Entry 7JK2 (electron microscopy, 3.20 A resolution); this record covers chains C and E of the 9 polymer chains in the assembly.

Chain C:
Protein: Origin recognition complex subunit 3
Organism: Drosophila melanogaster
UniProt: Q7K2L1 (Q7K2L1_DROME); residue numbers follow UniProt; this construct covers 1-721
Amino-acid sequence (721 residues; numbered 1 to 721; the number before each row is that of its first residue):
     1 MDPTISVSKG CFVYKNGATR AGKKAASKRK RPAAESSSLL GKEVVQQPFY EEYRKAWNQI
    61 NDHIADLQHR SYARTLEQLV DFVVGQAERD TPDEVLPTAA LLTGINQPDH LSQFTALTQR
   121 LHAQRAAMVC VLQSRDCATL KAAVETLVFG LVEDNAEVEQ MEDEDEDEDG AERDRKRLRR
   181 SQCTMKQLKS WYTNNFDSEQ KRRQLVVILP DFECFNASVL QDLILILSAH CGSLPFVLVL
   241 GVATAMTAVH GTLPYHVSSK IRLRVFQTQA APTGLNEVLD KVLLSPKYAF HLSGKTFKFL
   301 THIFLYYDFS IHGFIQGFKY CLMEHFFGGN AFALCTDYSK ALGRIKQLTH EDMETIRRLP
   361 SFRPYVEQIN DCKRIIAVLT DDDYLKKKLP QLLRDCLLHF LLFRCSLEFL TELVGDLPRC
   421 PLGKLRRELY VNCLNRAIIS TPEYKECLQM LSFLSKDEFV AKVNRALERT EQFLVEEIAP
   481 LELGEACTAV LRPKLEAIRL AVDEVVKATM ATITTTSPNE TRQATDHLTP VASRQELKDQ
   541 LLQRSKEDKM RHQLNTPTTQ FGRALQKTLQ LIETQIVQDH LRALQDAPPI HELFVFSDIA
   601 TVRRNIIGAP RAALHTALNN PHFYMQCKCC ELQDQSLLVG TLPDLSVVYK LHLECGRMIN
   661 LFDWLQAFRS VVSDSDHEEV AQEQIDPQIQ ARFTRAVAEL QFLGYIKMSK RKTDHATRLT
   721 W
Unresolved in the structure: 21-37, 90-93, 160-176, 200-201, 370-374, 509-561, 673-686
What the authors report for this chain:
  - mutagenesis - K141A (3-fold): decreased binding to DNA

Chain E:
Protein: Origin recognition complex subunit 5
Organism: Drosophila melanogaster
UniProt: Q24169 (ORC5_DROME); residue numbers follow UniProt; this construct covers 1-460
Amino-acid sequence (460 residues; each row starts with the number of its first residue):
     1 MEAICSSLEP LFPCREAAIE TLGELIGDSS ETYPSAIYLF GHSGTGKTAL TRAFLKECGK
    61 RQNVRTAHLN AIECYTTKIM LEILLDSLAP DQGDALKVDN MLDFVEQLRR QAATRVEDQG
   121 FLIAVDNAER LRDMDANVLP VLLRLQELTN LNLCVILLSQ LPFEKFYNKT GLSEIVCLHL
   181 AQYNKAETQR ILGSDFQQVR NQLLEQFAQD KKRLEICQEA VTEDFYNNYL NLFLSVFYKA
   241 CRDVPELQLT ARKCLSTYLE PVLDGTVDAT DISRLWRHIA GPLRSALTQI YMRIEKPAEE
   301 VEDFTAIEDQ SVRKLAQSLE LPYYAKFLLI AAFLASHNAA KQDKRLFVKH HGKQRKRMQT
   361 VNARAKTTEK MSTTLGPKSF SIDRLLAIFY AILEEKVGLT CNLLSQISTL VHLNLLSFVS
   421 GEQNIMEGSA RLQCTIGLEF VLQIGKVVGF NVRQYLCDFM
Unresolved in the structure: 207-210, 266-272, 296-317, 350-374, 457-460
Metal / ion sites: Mg2+: Thr48 (together with ATP)
Residues lining bound ligands: ATP (adenosine-5'-triphosphate): Leu11, Phe12, Pro13, Arg15, His42, Ser43, Gly44, Thr45, Gly46, Lys47, Thr48, Ala49, Gln160, Tyr183, Ile191, Pro245
UniProt features mapped onto this chain:
  - binding site (ATP): Gly41 to Thr48

How chain C and chain E interact:
Contacting residue pairs (62; chain C residue first):
  Ile105(C) - Leu319(E)  hydrophobic
  Ile105(C) - Glu320(E)
  Ile105(C) - Pro322(E)
  Ile105(C) - Leu413(E)  hydrophobic
  Gln107(C) - His412(E)
  Gln107(C) - Leu413(E)
  Leu140(C) - Ile72(E)
  Lys141(C) - Tyr75(E)
  Cys183(C) - Tyr75(E)
  Thr184(C) - Tyr75(E)
  Thr184(C) - Ile79(E)
  Lys186(C) - Glu82(E)
  Lys186(C) - Asp86(E)  salt bridge
  Glu213(C) - Asn414(E)  hydrogen bond (backbone-side chain)
  Cys214(C) - His412(E)  hydrogen bond
  Asp222(C) - Ile72(E)
  Asp222(C) - Arg130(E)  salt bridge
  Leu225(C) - Ile72(E)  hydrophobic
  Ile226(C) - Glu73(E)
  Ala229(C) - Asn70(E)
  Ala229(C) - Glu73(E)
  His230(C) - Glu73(E)  salt bridge
  Thr244(C) - Leu319(E)
  Thr244(C) - Leu413(E)
  His250(C) - Met292(E)
  His250(C) - Ile294(E)
  Tyr255(C) - Ser43(E)
  Tyr255(C) - Asp243(E)  hydrogen bond
  Tyr255(C) - Tyr291(E)  hydrophobic
  Ser258(C) - Arg293(E)
  Ser259(C) - Arg293(E)  hydrogen bond (backbone-side chain)
  Ile261(C) - Arg293(E)  hydrogen bond (backbone-side chain)
  Arg262(C) - Leu249(E)
  Arg262(C) - Glu295(E)  salt bridge
  Leu263(C) - Arg293(E)
  Leu263(C) - Ile294(E)
  Leu263(C) - Glu295(E)  hydrogen bond (backbone-backbone)
  Val265(C) - Ile294(E)  hydrophobic
  Ala270(C) - Glu320(E)
  Pro272(C) - Glu320(E)
  His302(C) - Tyr324(E)
  Leu305(C) - Pro322(E)
  Leu305(C) - Tyr323(E)
  Tyr306(C) - Pro322(E)
  Tyr306(C) - Tyr323(E)  hydrogen bond (backbone-backbone)
  Tyr306(C) - Tyr324(E)  hydrogen bond (backbone-backbone)
  Tyr307(C) - Pro322(E)
  Tyr307(C) - Tyr324(E)  hydrophobic
  Tyr307(C) - Asn402(E)
  Tyr307(C) - Gln406(E)  hydrogen bond (backbone-side chain)
  Asp308(C) - Pro322(E)
  Asp308(C) - Asn402(E)  hydrogen bond
  Asp308(C) - Gln406(E)
  Phe309(C) - Leu321(E)
  Phe309(C) - Pro322(E)  hydrophobic
  Ile607(C) - Thr400(E)
  Ile607(C) - Asn402(E)
  Gly608(C) - Thr400(E)
  Gly608(C) - Cys401(E)  hydrogen bond (backbone-backbone)
  Arg611(C) - Leu399(E)
  Leu719(C) - Glu427(E)
  Trp721(C) - Asp383(E)
Also at the interface, not in a pair above, chain C (41 interface residues in all): Val144, Glu145, Ala243, Met246, Arg264
Also at the interface, not in a pair above, chain E (39 interface residues in all): Arg52, Ile83, Leu96, Ser318, Ala325, Ala387, Thr409

In short:
41 residues of chain C and 39 residues of chain E are in contact; the contacts include 11 hydrogen bonds and 4
salt bridges. Among the polar pairs are Lys186(C)-Asp86(E), Asp222(C)-Arg130(E) and His230(C)-Glu73(E). Chain
E binds ATP. From UniProt: 8 ATP-binding residues on chain E. From the paper: K141A of chain C reduces binding
to DNA.
Here chain C is Origin recognition complex subunit 3 and chain E is Origin recognition complex subunit 5, both
from Drosophila melanogaster. Entry 7JK2 (Structure of Drosophila ORC bound to poly(dA/dT) DNA and Cdc6
(conformation 1)) was determined by electron microscopy, deposited together with 7JGR, 7JGS, 7JK3, 7JK4, 7JK5
and 7JK6.
